Entry 8ZOL (electron microscopy, 2.55 A resolution); this record covers chains A and K of the 9 polymer chains in the assembly.

# Chain A
Molecule: 61-nt RNA strand
Sequence (61 nucleotides; numbered -7 to 53; the number before each row is that of its first residue; numbers below 1 keep their minus sign (G-7 is residue -7)):
    -7 GUGAACCGGAUUGCCGUCAGGAAAUUAGGUGCGCUUAGCAGUAUUCCCCA
    43 CGCAUGUGGGG
Not modelled in the structure: 46, 53

# Chain K
Name: CRISPR system Cascade subunit CasC
Organism: Candidatus Cloacimonetes bacterium ADurb.Bin088
UniProtKB: A0A1V6F8B5 (A0A1V6F8B5_9BACT); numbering as in UniProt (aligned over 1-378)
Chain sequence (378 residues; numbered 1 to 378; the number before each row is that of its first residue):
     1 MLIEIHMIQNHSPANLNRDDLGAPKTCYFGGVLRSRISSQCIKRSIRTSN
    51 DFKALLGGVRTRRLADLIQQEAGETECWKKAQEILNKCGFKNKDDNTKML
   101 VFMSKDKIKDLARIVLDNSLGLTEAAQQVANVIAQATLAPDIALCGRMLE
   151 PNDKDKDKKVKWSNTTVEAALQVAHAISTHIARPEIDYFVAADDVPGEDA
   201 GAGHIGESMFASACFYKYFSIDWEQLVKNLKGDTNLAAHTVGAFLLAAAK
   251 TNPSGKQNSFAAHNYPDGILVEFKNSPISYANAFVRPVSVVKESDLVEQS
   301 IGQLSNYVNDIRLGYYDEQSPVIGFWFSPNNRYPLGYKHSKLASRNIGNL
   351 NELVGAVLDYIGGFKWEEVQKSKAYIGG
Not modelled in the structure: 190-210, 257-263, 291-293, 372-378

# How chain A and chain K interact
Residue-residue contacts (19):
  U27(A) with Met148(K), base contact; Thr166(K), sugar contact
  U28(A) with Met148(K), sugar contact
  A29(A) with Gln40(K), hydrogen bond to the sugar; Cys145(K), phosphate contact
  G30(A) with Gln40(K), phosphate contact; Cys41(K), hydrogen bond to the sugar; Arg44(K), base contact
  C31(A) with Asn17(K), hydrogen bond to the phosphate; Arg18(K), hydrogen bond to the sugar; Asp19(K), hydrogen bond to the sugar; Gln40(K), phosphate contact
  A32(A) with Leu16(K), phosphate contact; Asn17(K), hydrogen bond to the phosphate; Arg18(K), hydrogen bond to the phosphate; Ser254(K), sugar contact
  G33(A) with Ser254(K), hydrogen bond to the phosphate; Gly255(K), hydrogen bond to the phosphate; Lys256(K), base contact
Other interface residues (no listed pair), chain K (16 interface residues in all): Asp20, Lys25, Arg60

# Overview
7 residues of chain A face 16 of chain K across their interface, with 9 hydrogen bonds. Polar pairs include
A29(A)-Gln40(K), G30(A)-Cys41(K) and C31(A)-Arg18(K).
Chain A is a 61-nt RNA strand and chain K is CRISPR system Cascade subunit CasC (Candidatus Cloacimonetes
bacterium ADurb.Bin088); the structure, Cryo-EM strcuture of Cas5-HNH Cascade,Conf3, was determined by
electron microscopy, deposited together with 8ZM3, 8ZP9, 9JXS and 8ZP7.
